Entry 9C1B (X-ray diffraction, 2.27 A resolution); this record covers chain A.

== Chain A ==
Name: Ras-related protein M-Ras
From: Homo sapiens
Notes: EC 3.6.5.2
UniProtKB: O14807 (RASM_HUMAN); numbering as in UniProt (aligned over 1-204)
Amino-acid sequence (219 residues; numbered -14 to 204; the number before each row is that of its first residue; numbers below 1 keep their minus sign (Met-14 is residue -14)):
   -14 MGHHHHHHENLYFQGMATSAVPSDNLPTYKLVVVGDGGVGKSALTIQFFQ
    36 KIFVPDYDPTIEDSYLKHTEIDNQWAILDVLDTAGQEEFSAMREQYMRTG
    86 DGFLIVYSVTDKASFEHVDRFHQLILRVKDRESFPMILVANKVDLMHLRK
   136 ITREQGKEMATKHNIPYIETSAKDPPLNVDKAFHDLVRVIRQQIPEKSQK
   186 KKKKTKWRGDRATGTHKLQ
Not modelled in the structure: -14 to 9, 71-72, 179-204
Differences from the reference sequence: initiating methionine (-14); expression tag (-13 to 0)
Bound ions: Mg2+: Ser27 (together with GDP)
Small-molecule neighbours: GDP (guanosine-5'-diphosphate): Asp21, Gly22, Gly23, Val24, Gly25, Lys26, Ser27, Ala28, Phe38, Pro40, Asp41, Tyr42, Asp67, Asn126, Lys127, Asp129, Leu130, Ser156, Ala157, Lys158
Curated features (UniProtKB/Swiss-Prot):
  - motif: Tyr42 to Tyr50 (Effector region)
  - binding site (GTP): Asp21, Gly22, Gly23, Val24, Gly25, Lys26, Ser27, Ala28, Phe38, Val39, Pro40, Tyr42, Pro44, Thr45, Gly70, Asn126, Lys127, Asp129, Ser156, Ala157 and 1 more in UniProt
  - binding site (Mg(2+)): Ser27, Thr45, Asp67
  - natural variant: Gly23 (G23V: In NS11), Thr68 (T68I: In NS11), Gln71 (Q71R: In NS11)
  - mutagenesis: Gly22 (G22V: Promotes GTP binding), Asp41 (D41A: Impairs SMP complex formation), His53 (H53A: Impairs SMP complex formation), Gln71 (Q71L: Promotes SMP complex formation. Promotes GTP binding), Phe74 (F74A/Y: Impairs SMP complex formation), Met131 to Leu133 (Impairs SMP complex formation when mutated to corresponding residues in HRAS; Impairs SMP complex formation when mutated to corresponding residues in KRAS), His132 (H132A: Impairs SMP complex formation)

== In short ==
Ligands of chain A: GDP. From UniProt: 21 GTP-binding residues, 3 Mg2+-binding residues and 8 mutagenesis
sites.
Chain A is Ras-related protein M-Ras (Homo sapiens); the structure, Crystal structure of GDP-bound human M-RAS
protein in crystal form II, was determined by X-ray diffraction together with 9C1A from the same study.
